Entry 8GRX (electron microscopy, 3.00 A resolution); this record covers chains A and B of the 4 polymer chains in the assembly.

[Chain A]
Molecule: Apolipoprotein E
From: Homo sapiens
Reference sequence: P02649 (APOE_HUMAN); residues 23-162 here correspond to UniProt positions 41-180 (UniProt number = residue number + 18)
Sequence (140 residues; row label = number of the first residue in the row):
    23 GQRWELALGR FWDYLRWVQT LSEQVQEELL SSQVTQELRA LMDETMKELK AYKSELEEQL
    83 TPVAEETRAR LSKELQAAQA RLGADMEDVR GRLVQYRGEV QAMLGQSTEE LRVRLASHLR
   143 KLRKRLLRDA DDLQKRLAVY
Unresolved in the structure: 84-85
Sequence notes: conflict R112 (Cys130 in P02649)
UniProt features mapped onto this chain:
  - region: H140 to R150 (LDL and other lipoprotein receptors binding)
  - binding site (heparin): L144 to R147
  - modified residue: M125 (Methionine sulfoxide), S129 (Phosphoserine)
  - glycosylation: K75 (N-linked (Glc) (glycation) lysine)
What the authors report for this chain:
  - mutagenesis - R112A, R158A: unchanged binding to Leukocyte immunoglobulin-like receptor subfamily A member 6 (chain B)
  - mutagenesis - W39A, R114A: decreased signaling in response to HMC3 cells
  - mutagenesis - W39A/R114A: abolished signaling

[Chain B]
Molecule: Leukocyte immunoglobulin-like receptor subfamily A member 6
From: Homo sapiens
Reference sequence: Q6PI73 (LIRA6_HUMAN); residues 25-420 here = UniProt positions 25-420
Sequence (396 residues; numbered 25 to 420; the number before each row is that of its first residue):
    25 PFPKPTLWAE PGSVISWGSP VTIWCQGSLE AQEYRLDKEG SPEPLDRNNP LEPKNKARFS
    85 IPSMTEHHAG RYRCHYYSSA GWSEPSDPLE LVMTGFYNKP TLSALPSPVV ASGGNMTLRC
   145 GSQKGYHHFV LMKEGEHQLP RTLDSQQLHS GGFQALFPVG PVNPSHRWRF TCYYYYMNTP
   205 QVWSHPSDPL EILPSGVSRK PSLLTLQGPV LAPGQSLTLQ CGSDVGYDRF VLYKEGERDF
   265 LQRPGQQPQA GLSQANFTLG PVSRSHGGQY RCYGAHNLSS EWSAPSDPLN ILMAGQIYDT
   325 VSLSAQPGPT VASGENVTLL CQSWWQFDTF LLTKEGAAHP PLRLRSMYGA HKYQAEFPMS
   385 PVTSAHAGTY RCYGSYSSNP HLLSFPSEPL ELMVSG
Unresolved in the structure: 72-77
Cystine bridges: C49-C98, C144-C196, C245-C296, C345-C396
Sequence notes: conflict R59 (Gln in Q6PI73), E90 (Gln in Q6PI73), N187 (Thr in Q6PI73), M201 (Thr in Q6PI73), Q205 (Arg in Q6PI73), R288 (Pro in Q6PI73), W348 (Arg in Q6PI73), W349 (Gly in Q6PI73), Q350 (Tyr in Q6PI73)
UniProt features mapped onto this chain:
  - glycosylation (N-linked (GlcNAc...) asparagine): N139, N301, N340
  - natural variant: R288 (P288R: this construct carries the variant)

[How chain A and chain B interact]
Pairs across the interface - 38 pairs, chain A then chain B:
  E109(A) - H173(B)
  D110(A) - H173(B)
  D110(A) - S174(B)
  D110(A) - G175(B)
  G113(A) - L172(B)
  G113(A) - H173(B)  hydrogen bond (backbone-backbone)
  G113(A) - S174(B)
  R114(A) - H173(B)
  R114(A) - S174(B)
  R114(A) - Q178(B)  hydrogen bond
  Q117(A) - L172(B)
  Q117(A) - S174(B)
  Q117(A) - Q178(B)
  Q117(A) - A179(B)
  Q117(A) - L180(B)
  E121(A) - R143(B)  salt bridge
  E121(A) - Q178(B)  hydrogen bond
  E121(A) - L180(B)
  A124(A) - L129(B)
  A124(A) - P130(B)
  A124(A) - T141(B)
  M125(A) - L129(B)  hydrophobic
  M125(A) - P130(B)  hydrophobic
  L126(A) - P130(B)  hydrophobic
  L133(A) - R143(B)
  R136(A) - R143(B)
  R136(A) - Q178(B)
  H140(A) - F177(B)
  H140(A) - Q178(B)  hydrogen bond
  K143(A) - Q147(B)  hydrogen bond (side chain-backbone)
  K143(A) - F177(B)
  L144(A) - S174(B)
  L144(A) - G175(B)
  L144(A) - F177(B)  hydrophobic
  R147(A) - G149(B)
  R147(A) - Y150(B)
  R147(A) - G175(B)  hydrogen bond (side chain-backbone)
  R147(A) - F177(B)
Also at the interface, not in a pair above, chain A (17 interface residues in all): R112, V116
Also at the interface, not in a pair above, chain B (16 interface residues in all): S146
The authors on this interface:
  - pairs named by the authors: H140(A)-Q178(B) (hydrogen bond)
  - interface residues, chain A: R114(A), Q117(A), E121(A)
  - hot spots on chain A (mutagenesis) - D35A, R38A, R114A: decreased binding to Leukocyte immunoglobulin-like receptor subfamily A member 6 (chain B)
  - interface residues, chain B: R143(B), S174(B), Q178(B)

[Overview]
The interface between chain A and chain B involves 17 residues on one side and 16 on the other; the contacts
include 6 hydrogen bonds and 1 salt bridge. Polar pairs include E121(A)-R143(B), R114(A)-Q178(B) and
E121(A)-Q178(B). The authors report a hydrogen bond between H140(A) and Q178(B). The paper reports that D35A,
R38A and R114A of chain A reduce binding to Leukocyte immunoglobulin-like receptor subfamily A member 6 (chain
B); interface residues R114(A), Q117(A) and R143(B) among others; 7 substitutions were tested in all.
Chain A is Apolipoprotein E and chain B is Leukocyte immunoglobulin-like receptor subfamily A member 6, both
from Homo sapiens; the structure, APOE4 receptor in complex with APOE4 NTD, was determined by electron
microscopy.
